Entry 8JAY (electron microscopy, 4.20 A resolution (low resolution: residue-level contacts below are approximate; hydrogen-bond / salt-bridge calls are withheld)); this record covers chains B and E of the 16 polymer chains in the assembly.

Chain B:
Name: TIR domain-containing protein
Organism: Thermoflavifilum thermophilum
UniProtKB: A0A1I7NFG5 (A0A1I7NFG5_9BACT); residues 1-450 here = UniProt positions 1-450
Amino-acid sequence (450 residues; row label = number of the first residue in the row):
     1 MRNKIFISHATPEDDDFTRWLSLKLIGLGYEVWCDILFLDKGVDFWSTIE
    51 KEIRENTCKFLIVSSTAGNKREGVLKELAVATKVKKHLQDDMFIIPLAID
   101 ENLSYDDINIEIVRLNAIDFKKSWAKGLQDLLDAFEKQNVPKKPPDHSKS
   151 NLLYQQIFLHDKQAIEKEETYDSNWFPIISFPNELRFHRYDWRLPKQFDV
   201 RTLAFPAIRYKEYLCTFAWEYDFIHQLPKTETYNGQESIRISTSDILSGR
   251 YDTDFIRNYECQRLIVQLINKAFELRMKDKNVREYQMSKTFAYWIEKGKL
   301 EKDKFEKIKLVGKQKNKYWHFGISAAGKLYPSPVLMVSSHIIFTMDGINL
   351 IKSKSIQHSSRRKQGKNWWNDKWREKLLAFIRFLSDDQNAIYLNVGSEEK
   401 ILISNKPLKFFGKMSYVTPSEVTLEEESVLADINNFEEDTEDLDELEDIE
Disordered / not traced: 423-450
What the authors report for this chain:
  - self-association interface (contacts with another copy of this molecule); pairs are residue here / residue on that copy: Asp107-Arg54, Lys86, Asp106
  - mutagenesis - R54A, D106A/D107A: decreased catalytic activity

Chain E:
Molecule: 21-nt RNA strand
Sequence (21 nucleotides; numbered 1 to 21; the number before each row is that of its first residue):
     1 UGACGGCUCUAAUCUAUUAGU
Ion coordination: Mg2+: U1, A3 (shared with 1 residue of chain A)

Interface between chain B and chain E:
Pairs across the interface (15; chain B residue first):
  Arg209(B) - U18(E)
  Arg209(B) - A19(E)
  Tyr210(B) - U17(E)
  Lys211(B) - U17(E)
  Lys211(B) - U18(E)
  Met287(B) - C9(E)
  Ser288(B) - C9(E)
  His340(B) - U8(E)
  Lys354(B) - C9(E)
  His358(B) - G6(E)
  His358(B) - C7(E)
  Arg361(B) - C7(E)
  Arg361(B) - U8(E)
  Arg362(B) - C7(E)
  Arg362(B) - U8(E)
Interface residues without a listed pair, chain B (12 interface residues in all): Glu212, Phe255

In short:
Chain B and chain E form an interface of 12 and 7 residues respectively. U1(E) and A3(E) coordinate Mg2+. The
paper reports that R54A and D106A/D107A of chain B reduce catalytic activity; a self-association interface
involving Lys86(B), Asp106(B) and Asp107(B).
Here chain B is TIR domain-containing protein (Thermoflavifilum thermophilum) and chain E is a 21-nt RNA
strand. Entry 8JAY (CrtSPARTA Octamer bound with guide-target) was determined by electron microscopy (same
publication as 8J84, 8J8H, 8J9G and 8J9P).
